Entry 7U19 (electron microscopy, 3.70 A resolution); this record covers chains A and I of the 11 polymer chains in the assembly.

Chain A:
Protein: Replication factor C subunit 1
Source organism: Saccharomyces cerevisiae
UniProtKB: P38630 (RFC1_YEAST); residue numbers follow UniProt; this construct covers 1-861
Chain sequence (861 residues; each row starts with the number of its first residue):
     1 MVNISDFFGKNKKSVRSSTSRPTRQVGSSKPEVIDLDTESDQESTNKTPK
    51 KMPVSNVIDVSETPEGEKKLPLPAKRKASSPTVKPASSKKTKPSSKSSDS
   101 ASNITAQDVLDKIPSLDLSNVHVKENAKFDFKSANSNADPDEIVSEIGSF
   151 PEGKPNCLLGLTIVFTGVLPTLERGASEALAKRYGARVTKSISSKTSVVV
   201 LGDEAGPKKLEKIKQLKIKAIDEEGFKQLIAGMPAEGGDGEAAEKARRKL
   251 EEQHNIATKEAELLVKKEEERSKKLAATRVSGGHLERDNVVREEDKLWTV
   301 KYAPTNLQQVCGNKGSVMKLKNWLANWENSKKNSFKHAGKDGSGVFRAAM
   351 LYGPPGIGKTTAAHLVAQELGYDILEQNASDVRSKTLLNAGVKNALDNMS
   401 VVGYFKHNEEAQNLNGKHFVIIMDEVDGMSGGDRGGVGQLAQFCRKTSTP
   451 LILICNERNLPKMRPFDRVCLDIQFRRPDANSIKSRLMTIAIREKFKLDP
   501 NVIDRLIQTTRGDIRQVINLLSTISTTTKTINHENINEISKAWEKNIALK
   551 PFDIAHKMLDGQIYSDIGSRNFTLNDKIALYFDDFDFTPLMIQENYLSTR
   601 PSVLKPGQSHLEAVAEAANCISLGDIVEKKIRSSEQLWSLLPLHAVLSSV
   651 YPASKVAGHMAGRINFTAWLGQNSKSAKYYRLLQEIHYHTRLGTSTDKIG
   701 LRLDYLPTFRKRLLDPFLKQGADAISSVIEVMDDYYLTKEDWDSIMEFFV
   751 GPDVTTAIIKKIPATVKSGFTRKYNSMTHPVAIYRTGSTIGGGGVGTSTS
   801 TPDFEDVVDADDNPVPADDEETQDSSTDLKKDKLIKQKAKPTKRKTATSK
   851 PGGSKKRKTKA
Disordered / not traced: 1-148, 238, 278-289, 779-861
Metal / ion sites: Mg2+: Thr360 (together with ATP-gamma-S)
Small-molecule neighbours: ATP-gamma-S (AGS; phosphothiophosphoric acid-adenylate ester): Thr299, Tyr302, Ala303, Pro304, Gln309, Val310, Cys311, Pro354, Pro355, Gly356, Ile357, Gly358, Lys359, Thr360, Thr361, Glu425, Asn456, Ile514, Arg515
Swiss-Prot annotation at these positions:
  - motif (Nuclear localization signal): Lys830 to Leu834, Lys855 to Lys860
  - binding site (ATP): Thr299, Cys311, Gly353 to Thr361, Asn456
  - modified residue: Thr38 (Phosphothreonine), Ser40 (Phosphoserine), Thr63 (Phosphothreonine)
From the paper describing this entry:
  - binding site for the 13-nt DNA strand: Arg174, Lys209, His556, Arg600, His659

Chain I:
Molecule: primer DNA
Sequence (20 nucleotides; row label = number of the first residue in the row):
     1 GCAGACACTACGAGTACAAA

How chain A and chain I interact:
Pairs across the interface (9; chain A residue first):
  Arg434(A) - DG12(I)  base contact
  Asn575(A) - DA20(I)  sugar contact
  Phe582(A) - DA18(I)  base contact
  Phe585(A) - DC17(I)  phosphate contact
  Trp638(A) - DC17(I)  stacking on the base
  Trp638(A) - DA18(I)  sugar contact
  Leu641(A) - DA18(I)  sugar contact
  Pro642(A) - DA18(I)  phosphate contact
  Pro642(A) - DA19(I)  phosphate contact
Also at the interface, not in a pair above, chain A (10 interface residues in all): Gly431, Gly432, Ser639
Also at the interface, not in a pair above, chain I (6 interface residues in all): DG14

Summary:
Chain A and chain I form an interface of 10 and 6 residues respectively; the contacts include 1 aromatic
stacking contact. Bound to chain A: ATP-gamma-S. Curated annotation (UniProt) lists 12 ATP-binding residues on
chain A. From the paper: a binding site for the 13-nt DNA strand at Arg174(A), Lys209(A) and His556(A) among
others.
Chain A is Replication factor C subunit 1 (Saccharomyces cerevisiae) and chain I is primer DNA; the structure,
RFC:PCNA bound to nicked DNA, was determined by electron microscopy (same publication as 7U1A and 7U1P).
